Entry 7UK1 (X-ray diffraction, 2.70 A resolution); this record covers chains A and B.

Chain A (and B):
Name: Splicing factor, proline- and glutamine-rich
From: Homo sapiens
Notes: chain B of this document is another copy of the same molecule, construct and numbering; everything in this record applies to it too
UniProt: P23246 (SFPQ_HUMAN); residues 214-598 here = UniProt positions 214-598
Amino-acid sequence (412 residues; numbered 187 to 598; the number before each row is that of its first residue):
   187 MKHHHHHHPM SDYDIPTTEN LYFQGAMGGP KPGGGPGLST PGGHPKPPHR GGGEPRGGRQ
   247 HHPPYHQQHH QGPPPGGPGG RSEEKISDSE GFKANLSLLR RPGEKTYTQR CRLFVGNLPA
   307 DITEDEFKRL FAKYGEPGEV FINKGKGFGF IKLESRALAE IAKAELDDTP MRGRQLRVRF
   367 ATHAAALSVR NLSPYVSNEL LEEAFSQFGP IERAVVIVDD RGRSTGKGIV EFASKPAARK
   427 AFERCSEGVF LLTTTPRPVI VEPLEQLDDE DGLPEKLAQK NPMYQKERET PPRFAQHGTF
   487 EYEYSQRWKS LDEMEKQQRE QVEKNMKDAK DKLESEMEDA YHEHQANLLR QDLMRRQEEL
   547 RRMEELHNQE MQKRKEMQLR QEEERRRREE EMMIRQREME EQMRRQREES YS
Unresolved in the structure: 187-285, 536-598 (chain B: 187-284, 536-598)
Sequence notes: initiating methionine (187); expression tag (188-213)
Swiss-Prot annotation at these positions:
  - modified residue: Arg236 (Omega-N-methylarginine), Arg242 (Omega-N-methylarginine), Arg245 (Omega-N-methylarginine), Ser273 (Phosphoserine), Ser283 (Phosphoserine), Tyr293 (Phosphotyrosine), Lys314 (N6,N6-dimethyllysine), Lys319 (N6-acetyllysine), Lys338 (N6-acetyllysine), Thr368 (Phosphothreonine), Ser374 (Phosphoserine), Ser379 (Phosphoserine), Lys421 (N6-acetyllysine), Lys472 (N6-acetyllysine), Ser496 (Phosphoserine), Arg571 (Dimethylated arginine)
  - cross-link (Glycyl lysine isopeptide (Lys-Gly)): Lys271 (interchain with G-Cter in SUMO2), Lys279 (interchain with G-Cter in SUMO2), Lys338 (interchain with G-Cter in SUMO2)
  - mutagenesis: Leu535 (L535A: Impairs DNA binding and ability to mediate transcriptional activation; when associated with A-539; A-546 and A-549), Leu539 (L539A: Impairs DNA binding and ability to mediate transcriptional activation; when associated with A-535; A-546 and A-549), Leu546 (L546A: Impairs DNA binding and ability to mediate transcriptional activation; when associated with A-535; A-539 and A-549), Met549 (M549A: Impairs DNA binding and ability to mediate transcriptional activation; when associated with A-535; A-539 and A-546)

Chain A / chain B interface:
Residue-residue contacts (191):
  Ala343(A) - Ala350(B)
  Glu346(A) - Lys349(B)  salt bridge
  Glu346(A) - Ala350(B)
  Ile347(A) - Ile347(B)  hydrophobic
  Ile347(A) - Ala350(B)  hydrophobic
  Lys349(A) - Glu346(B)  salt bridge
  Ala350(A) - Leu285(B)
  Ala350(A) - Ala343(B)
  Ala350(A) - Ile347(B)  hydrophobic
  Glu351(A) - Leu285(B)
  Asp353(A) - Leu285(B)
  Thr355(A) - Leu285(B)
  Arg376(A) - Asp498(B)  salt bridge
  Asn377(A) - Trp494(B)
  Pro380(A) - Leu459(B)
  Tyr381(A) - Asn467(B)
  Tyr381(A) - Met469(B)  hydrophobic
  Tyr381(A) - Arg474(B)  hydrogen bond (backbone-side chain)
  Val382(A) - Leu459(B)
  Val382(A) - Arg474(B)
  Ser383(A) - Leu459(B)
  Ser383(A) - Glu461(B)  hydrogen bond
  Ser383(A) - Arg474(B)
  Asn384(A) - Asp457(B)  hydrogen bond (side chain-backbone)
  Asn384(A) - Gly458(B)
  Asn384(A) - Leu459(B)  hydrogen bond (side chain-backbone)
  Asn384(A) - Pro460(B)
  Glu385(A) - Pro460(B)
  Glu385(A) - Glu461(B)  hydrogen bond (side chain-backbone)
  Glu385(A) - Lys462(B)  salt bridge
  Leu386(A) - Arg474(B)
  Ala390(A) - Pro478(B)  hydrophobic
  Arg399(A) - Asp455(B)  hydrogen bond (side chain-backbone)
  Arg399(A) - Glu456(B)
  Val401(A) - Asp455(B)
  Val401(A) - Glu456(B)
  Val401(A) - Gly458(B)
  Val402(A) - Asp454(B)
  Val402(A) - Gly458(B)
  Val402(A) - Leu459(B)
  Ile403(A) - Leu453(B)  hydrophobic
  Ile403(A) - Asp454(B)
  Val404(A) - Leu453(B)
  Val404(A) - Asp454(B)  hydrogen bond (backbone-backbone)
  Val404(A) - Gly458(B)
  Val404(A) - Leu459(B)  hydrophobic
  Asp405(A) - Gln452(B)
  Asp406(A) - Gln452(B)  hydrogen bond (backbone-backbone)
  Ser410(A) - Leu459(B)
  Arg430(A) - Phe480(B)
  Cys431(A) - Lys495(B)
  Ser432(A) - Lys495(B)  hydrogen bond (backbone-side chain)
  Gly434(A) - Lys495(B)  hydrogen bond (backbone-side chain)
  Val435(A) - Arg479(B)
  Val435(A) - Phe480(B)
  Val435(A) - Ala481(B)  hydrogen bond (backbone-backbone)
  Val435(A) - Ser491(B)
  Val435(A) - Gln492(B)
  Phe436(A) - Arg479(B)
  Phe436(A) - Phe480(B)  hydrophobic
  Leu437(A) - Pro478(B)
  Leu437(A) - Arg479(B)  hydrogen bond (backbone-backbone)
  Leu437(A) - Glu487(B)
  Leu437(A) - Ser491(B)
  Leu438(A) - Thr476(B)
  Leu438(A) - Pro477(B)
  Leu438(A) - Pro478(B)
  Thr439(A) - Glu473(B)
  Thr439(A) - Arg474(B)
  Thr439(A) - Thr476(B)
  Thr439(A) - Arg479(B)  hydrogen bond (backbone-side chain)
  Thr440(A) - Lys472(B)  hydrogen bond (side chain-backbone)
  Thr440(A) - Glu473(B)  hydrogen bond (backbone-backbone)
  Thr440(A) - Thr476(B)  hydrogen bond
  Thr440(A) - Arg479(B)  hydrogen bond (backbone-side chain)
  Thr441(A) - Glu473(B)  hydrogen bond
  Pro442(A) - Tyr490(B)
  Pro442(A) - Ser491(B)
  Pro444(A) - Ser491(B)
  Gln452(A) - Asp406(B)
  Leu453(A) - Ile403(B)  hydrophobic
  Leu453(A) - Val404(B)
  Asp454(A) - Val402(B)
  Asp454(A) - Ile403(B)
  Asp454(A) - Val404(B)  hydrogen bond (backbone-backbone)
  Asp455(A) - Arg399(B)  hydrogen bond (backbone-side chain)
  Asp455(A) - Val401(B)
  Asp455(A) - Ile403(B)
  Glu456(A) - Val401(B)
  Asp457(A) - Asn384(B)  hydrogen bond (backbone-side chain)
  Gly458(A) - Asn384(B)
  Gly458(A) - Val401(B)
  Gly458(A) - Val402(B)
  Gly458(A) - Val404(B)
  Leu459(A) - Pro380(B)
  Leu459(A) - Val382(B)
  Leu459(A) - Ser383(B)
  Leu459(A) - Asn384(B)  hydrogen bond (backbone-side chain)
  Leu459(A) - Val402(B)
  Leu459(A) - Val404(B)
  Leu459(A) - Ser410(B)
  Pro460(A) - Asn384(B)
  Pro460(A) - Glu385(B)
  Glu461(A) - Ser383(B)  hydrogen bond
  Glu461(A) - Glu385(B)  hydrogen bond (backbone-side chain)
  Ala464(A) - Tyr381(B)
  Asn467(A) - Tyr381(B)
  Met469(A) - Tyr381(B)  hydrophobic
  Lys472(A) - Thr440(B)  hydrogen bond (backbone-side chain)
  Glu473(A) - Thr439(B)
  Glu473(A) - Thr440(B)  hydrogen bond (side chain-backbone)
  Glu473(A) - Thr441(B)  hydrogen bond (side chain-backbone)
  Arg474(A) - Tyr381(B)  hydrogen bond (side chain-backbone)
  Arg474(A) - Val382(B)
  Arg474(A) - Ser383(B)  hydrogen bond
  Arg474(A) - Leu386(B)
  Thr476(A) - Leu438(B)
  Thr476(A) - Thr439(B)
  Thr476(A) - Thr440(B)  hydrogen bond
  Pro477(A) - Leu438(B)
  Pro478(A) - Leu386(B)  hydrophobic
  Pro478(A) - Ala390(B)  hydrophobic
  Pro478(A) - Leu437(B)
  Pro478(A) - Leu438(B)
  Arg479(A) - Val435(B)
  Arg479(A) - Phe436(B)
  Arg479(A) - Leu437(B)  hydrogen bond (backbone-backbone)
  Arg479(A) - Leu438(B)
  Arg479(A) - Thr439(B)  hydrogen bond (side chain-backbone)
  Arg479(A) - Thr440(B)  hydrogen bond (side chain-backbone)
  Phe480(A) - Phe394(B)  hydrophobic
  Phe480(A) - Arg430(B)
  Phe480(A) - Gly434(B)
  Phe480(A) - Val435(B)
  Phe480(A) - Phe436(B)  hydrophobic
  Ala481(A) - Val435(B)  hydrogen bond (backbone-backbone)
  Ala481(A) - Leu437(B)  hydrophobic
  Thr485(A) - Tyr527(B)
  Phe486(A) - Met523(B)  hydrophobic
  Phe486(A) - Tyr527(B)  hydrophobic
  Glu487(A) - Leu437(B)
  Glu489(A) - Met523(B)
  Glu489(A) - Tyr527(B)
  Tyr490(A) - Pro442(B)
  Tyr490(A) - Met523(B)  hydrophobic
  Ser491(A) - Val435(B)
  Ser491(A) - Leu437(B)
  Ser491(A) - Pro442(B)  hydrogen bond (side chain-backbone)
  Ser491(A) - Pro444(B)
  Gln492(A) - Val435(B)
  Arg493(A) - Leu519(B)
  Arg493(A) - Glu522(B)  salt bridge
  Arg493(A) - Met523(B)
  Trp494(A) - Asn377(B)
  Trp494(A) - Pro444(B)  hydrophobic
  Trp494(A) - Ile446(B)  hydrophobic
  Trp494(A) - Lys516(B)
  Trp494(A) - Leu519(B)
  Lys495(A) - Cys431(B)  hydrogen bond (side chain-backbone)
  Lys495(A) - Ser432(B)  hydrogen bond (side chain-backbone)
  Lys495(A) - Gly434(B)  hydrogen bond (side chain-backbone)
  Lys495(A) - Val435(B)
  Leu497(A) - Ala515(B)
  Leu497(A) - Lys516(B)
  Leu497(A) - Leu519(B)  hydrophobic
  Asp498(A) - Arg376(B)  salt bridge
  Asp498(A) - Lys516(B)  salt bridge
  Met500(A) - Met512(B)  hydrophobic
  Glu501(A) - Met512(B)
  Gln504(A) - Val508(B)
  Arg505(A) - Arg505(B)
  Arg505(A) - Glu509(B)  salt bridge
  Val508(A) - Gln504(B)
  Glu509(A) - Glu501(B)
  Met512(A) - Leu497(B)
  Met512(A) - Glu501(B)
  Met512(A) - Gln504(B)
  Ala515(A) - Leu497(B)
  Lys516(A) - Trp494(B)
  Lys516(A) - Leu497(B)
  Lys516(A) - Asp498(B)  salt bridge
  Lys516(A) - Glu501(B)  salt bridge
  Leu519(A) - Tyr490(B)
  Leu519(A) - Arg493(B)
  Leu519(A) - Trp494(B)
  Glu520(A) - Tyr490(B)
  Met523(A) - Glu489(B)
  Met523(A) - Tyr490(B)
  Met523(A) - Arg493(B)  hydrogen bond
  Tyr527(A) - Phe486(B)  hydrophobic
  Tyr527(A) - Glu489(B)
Other interface residues (no listed pair), chain A (96 interface residues in all): Pro288, Asp354, Ser379, Gln393, Phe394, Thr411, Ile446, Tyr470, Glu475, Glu524
Other interface residues (no listed pair), chain B (97 interface residues in all): Arg286, Glu351, Asp354, Gln393, Asp405, Gly408, Tyr470, Glu475, Gly484, Thr485, Tyr488, Met500, Glu520, Glu524

Overview:
Chain A and chain B form an interface of 96 and 97 residues respectively; the contacts include 39 hydrogen
bonds and 10 salt bridges. Polar pairs include Glu346(A)-Lys349(B), Arg376(A)-Asp498(B) and
Glu385(A)-Lys462(B). Curated annotation (UniProt) lists 4 mutagenesis sites on chain A.
Both chains are Splicing factor, proline- and glutamine-rich (Homo sapiens). Entry 7UK1 (Complex Structure of
Human Polypyrimidine Splicing Factor (PSF/SFPQ) with Murine Virus-like 30S Transcript-1 (VS30-1) Reveals
Cooperative ...) was determined by X-ray diffraction, deposited together with 7UJ1.
